5TG9 - chains A and B; structure by X-ray diffraction, 2.75 A resolution.

== Chain A ==
Name: Hemagglutinin
From: Influenza A virus (A/shearWater/Australia/2576/1979(H15N9))
UniProt: L0L3X3 (L0L3X3_9INFA); the construct lacks a stretch of the UniProt sequence and is renumbered around it, so the offset changes along the chain: 11-141 = UniProt 19-149; 143-158 = UniProt 150-165; 159-261 = UniProt 168-270; 262-276 = UniProt 280-294; 1 more segments
Amino-acid sequence (332 residues; row label = number of the first residue in the row; note: 1 number in that range is skipped by the numbering (no residue carries it; nothing is unmodelled there); a row labelled like 158A-158B holds insertion residues (158A, then the next letters in order)):
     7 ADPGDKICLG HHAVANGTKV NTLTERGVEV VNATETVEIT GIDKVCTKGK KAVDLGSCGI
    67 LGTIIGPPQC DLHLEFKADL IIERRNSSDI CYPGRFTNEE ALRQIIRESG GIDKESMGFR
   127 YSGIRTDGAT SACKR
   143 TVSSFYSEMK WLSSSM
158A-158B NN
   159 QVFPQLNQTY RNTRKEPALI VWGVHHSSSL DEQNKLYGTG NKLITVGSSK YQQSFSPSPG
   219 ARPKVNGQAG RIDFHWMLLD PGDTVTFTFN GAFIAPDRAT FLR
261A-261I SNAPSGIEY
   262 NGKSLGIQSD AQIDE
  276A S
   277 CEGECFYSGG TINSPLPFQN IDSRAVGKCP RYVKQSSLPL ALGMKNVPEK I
Not modelled in the structure: 7-10, 261D-261F
Differences from the reference sequence: expression tag (7-10)
Disulfides: Cys52-Cys277, Cys64-Cys76, Cys97-Cys139, Cys281-Cys305
Covalently attached groups: N-acetylglucosamine (NAG) linked to Asn38
Reported in the primary citation:
  - binding site for N-acetyl-alpha-neuraminic acid: Tyr98, Trp153, His183
  - binding site for beta-D-galactopyranose: Gln226

== Chain B ==
Name: Hemagglutinin HA2 chain
From: Influenza A virus
UniProt: L0L3X3 (L0L3X3_9INFA); residues -2 to 176 here correspond to UniProt positions 347-525 (UniProt number = residue number + 349)
Amino-acid sequence (193 residues; row label = number of the first residue in the row; numbers below 1 keep their minus sign (Arg-2 is residue -2)):
    -2 RTRGLFGAIA GFIENGWEGL IDGWYGFRHQ NAQGQGTAAD YKSTQAAIDQ ITGKLNRLIE
    58 KTNKQFELID NEFTEVEQQI GNVINWTRDS LTEIWSYNAE LLVAMENQHT IDLADSEMNK
   118 LYERVRRQLR ENAEEDGTGC FEIFHRCDDQ CMESIRNNTY NHTEYRQEAL QNRIMINPVS
   178 GGGGLNDIFE AQK
Not modelled in the structure: -2 to 3, 74, 173-190
Differences from the reference sequence: expression tag (177-190)
Covalently attached groups: N-acetylglucosamine (NAG) linked to Asn158

== Interface between chain A and chain B ==
Inter-chain disulfides: Cys14(A)-Cys137(B)
Residue-residue contacts (136; chain A residue first):
  Asp11(A) - Gln27(B)
  Asp11(A) - Glu139(B)
  Asp11(A) - Ile140(B)  hydrogen bond (backbone-backbone)
  Lys12(A) - Ile6(B)
  Lys12(A) - His26(B)
  Lys12(A) - Gln27(B)  hydrogen bond (backbone-backbone)
  Lys12(A) - Asp133(B)  salt bridge
  Lys12(A) - Phe138(B)
  Lys12(A) - Glu139(B)
  Lys12(A) - Met149(B)
  Ile13(A) - Phe24(B)  hydrophobic
  Ile13(A) - Arg25(B)
  Ile13(A) - Cys137(B)
  Ile13(A) - Phe138(B)  hydrogen bond (backbone-backbone)
  Cys14(A) - Ile6(B)  hydrophobic
  Cys14(A) - Gly8(B)
  Cys14(A) - Trp14(B)
  Cys14(A) - Gly23(B)
  Cys14(A) - Phe24(B)
  Cys14(A) - Arg25(B)  hydrogen bond (backbone-backbone)
  Cys14(A) - Gly136(B)
  Cys14(A) - Cys137(B)  disulfide
  Leu15(A) - Gly8(B)
  Leu15(A) - Phe9(B)  hydrogen bond (backbone-backbone)
  Leu15(A) - Trp14(B)
  Leu15(A) - Gly23(B)
  Leu15(A) - Leu118(B)
  Leu15(A) - Tyr119(B)  hydrophobic
  Leu15(A) - Val122(B)  hydrophobic
  Leu15(A) - Gly136(B)  hydrogen bond (backbone-backbone)
  Gly16(A) - Trp14(B)
  Gly16(A) - Tyr22(B)
  Gly16(A) - Gly23(B)  hydrogen bond (backbone-backbone)
  Gly16(A) - Met115(B)
  His17(A) - Phe9(B)
  His17(A) - Gly13(B)
  His17(A) - Trp14(B)  hydrogen bond (backbone-backbone)
  His17(A) - Leu17(B)
  His17(A) - Trp21(B)
  His17(A) - Tyr22(B)
  His17(A) - Met115(B)
  His18(A) - Trp14(B)
  His18(A) - Leu17(B)
  His18(A) - Gly20(B)
  His18(A) - Trp21(B)  hydrogen bond (backbone-backbone)
  Ala19(A) - Gly13(B)
  Ala19(A) - Trp14(B)  hydrogen bond (backbone-backbone)
  Ala19(A) - Glu15(B)
  Val26(A) - Asn104(B)
  Asn27(A) - Ala101(B)
  Asn27(A) - Asn104(B)  hydrogen bond (backbone-side chain)
  Thr28(A) - Ala101(B)
  Thr28(A) - Asn104(B)
  Thr28(A) - Gln105(B)
  Thr28(A) - Ile108(B)
  Leu29(A) - Ala101(B)
  Thr30(A) - Gln105(B)
  Val34(A) - Ile108(B)  hydrophobic
  Val36(A) - Ile108(B)  hydrophobic
  Thr42(A) - Leu52(B)
  Thr42(A) - Val100(B)
  Glu89(A) - Phe70(B)
  Arg90(A) - Phe70(B)
  Arg91(A) - Phe70(B)
  Glu106(A) - Asn68(B)  hydrogen bond
  Glu106(A) - Thr71(B)
  Glu106(A) - Val73(B)
  Arg109(A) - Asn68(B)
  Arg109(A) - Thr71(B)  hydrogen bond
  Gln110(A) - Leu65(B)
  Gln110(A) - Ile66(B)
  Arg113(A) - Asn68(B)
  Gly267(A) - Leu65(B)
  Gln269(A) - Leu65(B)
  Gln269(A) - Asn68(B)  hydrogen bond
  Gln269(A) - Glu69(B)  hydrogen bond (side chain-backbone)
  Gln269(A) - Phe70(B)
  Asp271(A) - Phe70(B)
  Ser284(A) - Glu69(B)
  Pro291(A) - Ile56(B)
  Pro293(A) - Leu55(B)  hydrophobic
  Pro293(A) - Ile56(B)  hydrophobic
  Pro293(A) - Thr59(B)
  Pro293(A) - Asn60(B)
  Phe294(A) - Thr59(B)
  Phe294(A) - Ala96(B)  hydrophobic
  Arg300(A) - Asp67(B)  salt bridge
  Arg300(A) - Asn68(B)
  Arg300(A) - Glu69(B)  salt bridge
  Arg300(A) - Arg85(B)
  Val302(A) - Phe63(B)
  Val302(A) - Glu64(B)
  Val302(A) - Leu65(B)  hydrophobic
  Gly303(A) - Lys61(B)
  Gly303(A) - Gln62(B)
  Gly303(A) - Phe63(B)  hydrogen bond (backbone-backbone)
  Lys304(A) - Lys61(B)
  Lys304(A) - Gln62(B)
  Cys305(A) - Asn60(B)
  Cys305(A) - Lys61(B)  hydrogen bond (backbone-backbone)
  Arg307(A) - Thr59(B)  hydrogen bond (side chain-backbone)
  Arg307(A) - Lys61(B)
  Arg307(A) - Trp92(B)
  Tyr308(A) - Thr89(B)
  Val309(A) - Ser93(B)
  Val309(A) - Ala96(B)  hydrophobic
  Lys310(A) - Thr89(B)
  Lys310(A) - Glu90(B)  salt bridge
  Lys310(A) - Ser93(B)  hydrogen bond (backbone-side chain)
  Gln311(A) - Ser93(B)  hydrogen bond (side chain-backbone)
  Gln311(A) - Glu97(B)  hydrogen bond
  Leu314(A) - Ala96(B)  hydrophobic
  Leu314(A) - Glu97(B)
  Pro315(A) - Val100(B)
  Pro315(A) - Asn104(B)  hydrogen bond (backbone-side chain)
  Leu316(A) - Leu55(B)  hydrophobic
  Leu316(A) - Glu103(B)
  Leu316(A) - Asn104(B)
  Ala317(A) - Asn104(B)  hydrogen bond (backbone-side chain)
  Ala317(A) - Thr107(B)
  Leu318(A) - Trp21(B)
  Leu318(A) - Ile48(B)
  Gly319(A) - Trp21(B)
  Gly319(A) - Thr107(B)
  Met320(A) - Trp21(B)  hydrophobic
  Met320(A) - Tyr22(B)
  Met320(A) - Ala111(B)  hydrophobic
  Val323(A) - Gly13(B)  hydrogen bond (backbone-backbone)
  Pro324(A) - Asn12(B)
  Glu325(A) - Asn12(B)
  Glu325(A) - Gly13(B)
  Glu325(A) - Trp14(B)
  Glu325(A) - Glu15(B)  hydrogen bond (backbone-side chain)
  Glu325(A) - Arg25(B)  salt bridge
  Lys326(A) - Glu11(B)
  Lys326(A) - Asn12(B)  hydrogen bond (backbone-side chain)
Also at the interface, not in a pair above, chain A (62 interface residues in all): Val20, Ala21, Thr40, Glu41, Leu266, Ser270, Leu292, Ser299, Pro306, Lys321
Also at the interface, not in a pair above, chain B (69 interface residues in all): Ala7, Gly16, Asn28, Lys51, Leu98, His142, Cys144, Ile152

== Overview ==
62 residues of chain A and 69 residues of chain B are in contact; the contacts include 1 disulfide bond, 26
hydrogen bonds and 5 salt bridges. Among the polar pairs are Lys12(A)-Asp133(B), Arg300(A)-Asp67(B) and
Arg300(A)-Glu69(B). The paper reports a binding site for N-acetyl-alpha-neuraminic acid at Tyr98(A), Trp153(A)
and His183(A); a binding site for beta-D-galactopyranose at Gln226(A).
Chain A is Hemagglutinin (Influenza A virus (A/shearWater/Australia/2576/1979(H15N9))) and chain B is
Hemagglutinin HA2 chain (Influenza A virus); the structure, Crystal structure of H15 hemagglutinin from
A/shearwater/WA/2576/1979 H15N9 influenza virus in complex with 3'-SLN, was determined by X-ray diffraction
together with 5TG8 from the same study.
